Entry 8DBW (electron microscopy, 4.10 A resolution (low resolution: residue-level contacts below are approximate; hydrogen-bond / salt-bridge calls are withheld)); this record covers chains X and Y of the 22 polymer chains in the assembly.

[Chain X (and Y)]
Name: ATP synthase subunit b
Source organism: Escherichia coli
Notes: chain Y of this document is another copy of the same molecule, construct and numbering; everything in this record applies to it too
UniProt: D6IFY0 (D6IFY0_ECOLX); residues 1-155 here = UniProt positions 1-155
Amino-acid sequence (155 residues; numbered 1 to 155; the number before each row is that of its first residue):
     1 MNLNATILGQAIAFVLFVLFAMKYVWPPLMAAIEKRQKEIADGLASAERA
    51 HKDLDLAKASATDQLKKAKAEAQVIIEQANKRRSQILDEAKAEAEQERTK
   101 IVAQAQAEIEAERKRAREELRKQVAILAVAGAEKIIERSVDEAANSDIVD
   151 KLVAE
Unresolved in the structure: 154-155 (chain Y: fully traced)
Construct notes: conflict A21 (Cys in D6IFY0)

[How chain X and chain Y interact]
Contacting residue pairs (71):
  R36(X) - R36(Y)
  R36(X) - I40(Y)
  E39(X) - L44(Y)
  E39(X) - A47(Y)
  I40(X) - L44(Y)
  G43(X) - A47(Y)
  G43(X) - A50(Y)
  S46(X) - H51(Y)
  S46(X) - L54(Y)
  R49(X) - L54(Y)
  A50(X) - L54(Y)
  A57(X) - A61(Y)
  A57(X) - Q64(Y)
  S60(X) - L65(Y)
  Q64(X) - L65(Y)
  Q64(X) - A68(Y)
  Q64(X) - K69(Y)
  L65(X) - E71(Y)
  A68(X) - A72(Y)
  A68(X) - I75(Y)
  E71(X) - I76(Y)
  A72(X) - I75(Y)
  A72(X) - A79(Y)
  I75(X) - A79(Y)
  I75(X) - R83(Y)
  A79(X) - I86(Y)
  R82(X) - L87(Y)
  R83(X) - I86(Y)
  R83(X) - A90(Y)
  R83(X) - E93(Y)
  I86(X) - A90(Y)
  L87(X) - A90(Y)
  A90(X) - A94(Y)
  A94(X) - R98(Y)
  A94(X) - I101(Y)
  R98(X) - I101(Y)
  I101(X) - A105(Y)
  V102(X) - A105(Y)
  V102(X) - I109(Y)
  A105(X) - I109(Y)
  Q106(X) - I109(Y)
  I109(X) - E112(Y)
  I109(X) - R113(Y)
  R113(X) - E112(Y)
  R113(X) - A116(Y)
  A116(X) - L120(Y)
  R117(X) - L120(Y)
  R117(X) - Q123(Y)
  L120(X) - V124(Y)
  R121(X) - L127(Y)
  V124(X) - V124(Y)
  V124(X) - A128(Y)
  L127(X) - A128(Y)
  A128(X) - A128(Y)
  A128(X) - G131(Y)
  A128(X) - A132(Y)
  A128(X) - I135(Y)
  V129(X) - I135(Y)
  A132(X) - A132(Y)
  A132(X) - I135(Y)
  A132(X) - I136(Y)
  I135(X) - I136(Y)
  I136(X) - I136(Y)
  R138(X) - A144(Y)
  R138(X) - D147(Y)
  V140(X) - I135(Y)
  D141(X) - S139(Y)
  A144(X) - R138(Y)
  D147(X) - R138(Y)
  K151(X) - L127(Y)
  K151(X) - G131(Y)
Other interface residues (no listed pair), chain X (59 interface residues in all): Q37, D42, A47, K58, A61, K69, N80, K91, E95, E112, G131, E137, S146
Other interface residues (no listed pair), chain Y (53 interface residues in all): G43, A57, N80, E97, Q106, E108, R115, K134, I148, K151

[Summary]
59 residues of chain X face 53 of chain Y across their interface.
Chain X and chain Y are both ATP synthase subunit b (Escherichia coli); the structure, E. coli ATP synthase
imaged in 10mM MgATP State3 "down" Fo classified, was determined by electron microscopy (same publication as
8DBP, 8DBQ, 8DBR, 8DBS, 8DBT, 8DBU and 8DBV).
